1OL5 - chains A and B; structure by X-ray diffraction, 2.50 A resolution.

# Chain A
Protein: Serine/threonine kinase 6
From: Homo sapiens
Notes: EC 2.7.1.37; fragment: catalytic domain, residues 122-403
UniProt: O14965 (STK6_HUMAN); residues 122-403 here = UniProt positions 122-403
Chain sequence (282 residues; row label = number of the first residue in the row):
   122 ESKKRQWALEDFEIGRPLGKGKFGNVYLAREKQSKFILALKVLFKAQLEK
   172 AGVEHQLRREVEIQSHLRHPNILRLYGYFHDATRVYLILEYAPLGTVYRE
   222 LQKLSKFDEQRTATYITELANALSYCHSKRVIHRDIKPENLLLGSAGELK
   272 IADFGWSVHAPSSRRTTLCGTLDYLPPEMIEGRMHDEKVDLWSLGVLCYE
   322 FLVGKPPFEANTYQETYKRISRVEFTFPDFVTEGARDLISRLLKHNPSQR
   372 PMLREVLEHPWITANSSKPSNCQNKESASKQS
Disordered / not traced: 122, 389-403
Modified positions: Thr287 (phosphothreonine; TPO); Thr288 (phosphothreonine; TPO)
Bound ions: Mg2+: Asn261, Asp274 (together with ADP)
Small-molecule neighbours: ADP (adenosine-5'-diphosphate): Leu139, Gly140, Lys141, Gly142, Lys143, Val147, Ala160, Lys162, Leu194, Leu210, Glu211, Tyr212, Ala213, Thr217, Glu260, Asn261, Leu263, Asp274
Curated features (UniProtKB/Swiss-Prot):
  - region: His280 to Leu293 (Activation segment)
  - active site: Asp256 (Proton acceptor)
  - binding site (ATP): Lys143, Lys162, Glu211 to Ala213, Glu260, Asn261, Asp274
  - modified residue: Thr287 (Phosphothreonine), Thr288 (Phosphothreonine), Ser342 (Phosphoserine)
  - cross-link: Lys258 (Glycyl lysine isopeptide (Lys-Gly) (interchain with G-Cter in SUMO2))
  - natural variant: Ser155 (S155R: In a colorectal adenocarcinoma sample), Val174 (V174M: In a metastatic melanoma sample)
  - mutagenesis: Lys162 (K162R: Loss of kinase activity), Phe165 (F165A: Decreases the interaction with phosphatase type 1 isoforms), Gly198 (G198N: Reduces interaction with TPX2. Reduces kinase activity tenfold. Promotes interaction with the AURKB binding partners INCENP and BIRC5 that are normally not bound by AURKA), Arg205 (R205A: Reduces ubiquitination and proteasomal degradation), Asp274 (D274N: Abolishes cilia disassembly and kinase activity), Thr287 (T287A: No direct effect on catalytic activity; T287E: Enhances interaction with TPX2), Thr288 (T288A: Reduces cilia disassembly and kinase activity; T288D: Mimics phosphorylation state and increases kinase activity), Cys290 (C290A: Enhances stability; when associated with A-393), Tyr334 (Y334A: Reduces binding to MYCN), Gln335 (Q335A: Reduces binding to MYCN), Phe346 (F346A: Decreases the interaction with phosphatase type 1 isoforms), Cys393 (C393A: Enhances stability; when associated with A-290)

# Chain B
Protein: Restricted expression proliferation associated protein 100
From: Homo sapiens
Notes: fragment: n-terminal, residues 1-43
UniProt: Q9ULW0 (DIL2_HUMAN); residues 1-43 here = UniProt positions 1-43
Chain sequence (43 residues; row label = number of the first residue in the row):
     1 MAQVKSSYSYDAPSDFINFSSLDDEGDTQNIDSWFEEKANLEN
Disordered / not traced: 1-6, 23-29

# Chain A / chain B interface
Residue-residue contacts (55):
  Ser123(A) with Asp15(B)
  Lys125(A) with Asp15(B)
  Arg126(A) with Asp15(B); Phe16(B), hydrogen bond (backbone-backbone)
  Gln127(A) with Ser14(B), hydrogen bond; Asp15(B), hydrogen bond
  Trp128(A) with Ser14(B), hydrogen bond (backbone-backbone); Asp15(B), hydrogen bond (side chain-backbone); Phe16(B), hydrophobic; Ile17(B); Phe19(B), hydrophobic
  Asp132(A) with Phe16(B)
  Glu152(A) with Phe16(B); Phe19(B)
  Gln154(A) with Phe16(B)
  Ser155(A) with Phe19(B)
  Phe157(A) with Phe19(B), hydrophobic
  Leu159(A) with Phe19(B), hydrophobic
  Lys166(A) with Tyr8(B)
  Glu170(A) with Tyr8(B), hydrogen bond
  Glu175(A) with Tyr10(B)
  Leu178(A) with Tyr10(B)
  Arg179(A) with Ser9(B), hydrogen bond (side chain-backbone); Tyr10(B)
  Val182(A) with Tyr10(B), hydrophobic; Ala12(B), hydrophobic
  Glu183(A) with Tyr10(B); Asp11(B), hydrogen bond (side chain-backbone); Trp34(B)
  Ile184(A) with Phe35(B)
  Ser186(A) with Ala12(B); Pro13(B)
  His187(A) with Asp11(B); Ile31(B); Asp32(B); Trp34(B); Phe35(B)
  Leu188(A) with Phe35(B), hydrophobic
  Arg189(A) with Ile31(B)
  Tyr197(A) with Pro13(B); Ile17(B)
  Gly198(A) with Pro13(B)
  Tyr199(A) with Tyr8(B), hydrogen bond (side chain-backbone); Ser9(B); Tyr10(B), hydrogen bond (side chain-backbone); Pro13(B), hydrogen bond (backbone-backbone); Ser14(B)
  His201(A) with Tyr8(B)
  Val206(A) with Tyr8(B), hydrophobic
  Tyr246(A) with Asp32(B), hydrogen bond
  Lys250(A) with Asp32(B), salt bridge; Phe35(B)
  Val252(A) with Phe35(B), hydrophobic
  His280(A) with Phe35(B)
  Pro282(A) with Ala39(B), hydrophobic
Also at the interface, not in a pair above, chain A (34 interface residues in all): Leu169
Also at the interface, not in a pair above, chain B (19 interface residues in all): Ser7, Ser20, Lys38

# Summary
34 residues of chain A and 19 residues of chain B are in contact, with 12 hydrogen bonds and 1 salt bridge.
Among the polar pairs are Lys250(A)-Asp32(B), Gln127(A)-Ser14(B) and Gln127(A)-Asp15(B). Bound to chain A:
ADP.
Chain A is Serine/threonine kinase 6 and chain B is Restricted expression proliferation associated protein
100, both from Homo sapiens; the structure, Structure of Aurora-A 122-403, phosphorylated on Thr287, Thr288
and bound to TPX2 1-43, was determined by X-ray diffraction, deposited together with 1OL6 and 1OL7.
